8GY9 - chain A; structure by X-ray diffraction, 2.30 A resolution.

[Chain A]
Name: Methyltransferase
Organism: Alongshan virus
UniProt: A0A344X2I6 (A0A344X2I6_9FLAV); residues 42-313 here = UniProt positions 42-313
Sequence (277 residues; row label = number of the first residue in the row):
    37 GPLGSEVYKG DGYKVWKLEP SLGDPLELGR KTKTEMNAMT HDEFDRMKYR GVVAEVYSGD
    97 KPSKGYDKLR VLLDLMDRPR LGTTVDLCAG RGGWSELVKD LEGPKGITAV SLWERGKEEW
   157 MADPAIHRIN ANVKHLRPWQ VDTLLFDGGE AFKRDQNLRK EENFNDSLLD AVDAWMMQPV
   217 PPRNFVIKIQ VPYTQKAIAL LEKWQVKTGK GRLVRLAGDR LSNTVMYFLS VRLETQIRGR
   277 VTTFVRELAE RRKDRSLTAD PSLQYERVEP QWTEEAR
Not modelled in the structure: 37, 86-95, 151-153, 300-313
Construct notes: expression tag (37-41)
Residues lining bound ligands: S-adenosylmethionine (SAM): Ser-99, Gly-101, Tyr-102, Cys-124, Ala-125, Gly-126, Arg-127, Gly-128, Gly-129, Trp-130, Ser-147, Leu-148, Glu-154, Ala-167, Asn-168, Val-169, Asp-183, Glu-186, Leu-204, Lys-224
What the authors report for this chain:
  - binding site for S-adenosylmethionine: Ser-99, Gly-129, Trp-130, Leu-148, Asn-168, Val-169, Asp-183
  - mutagenesis - K153A, E154A, E155A: unchanged binding to S-adenosylmethionine

[Overview]
Ligands of chain A: S-adenosylmethionine. From the paper: a binding site for S-adenosylmethionine at Ser-99,
Gly-129 and Trp-130 among others; K153A, E154A and E155A leave binding to S-adenosylmethionine unchanged.
Chain A is Methyltransferase (Alongshan virus); the structure, Crystal structure of Alongshan virus
methyltransferase bound to S-adenosyl-L-methionine, was determined by X-ray diffraction, deposited together
with 8GY4, 8GYA and 8GYB.
